PDB entry 7VU4 | X-ray diffraction, 1.70 A resolution | chain A

# Chain A
Protein: de novo design protein
Organism: synthetic construct
Amino-acid sequence (121 residues; row label = number of the first residue in the row):
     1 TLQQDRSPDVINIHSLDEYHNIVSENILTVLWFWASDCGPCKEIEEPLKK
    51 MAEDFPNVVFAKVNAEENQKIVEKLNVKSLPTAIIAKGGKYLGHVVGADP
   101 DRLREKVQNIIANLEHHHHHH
Unresolved in the structure: 118-121
Disulfide bonds: Cys-38/Cys-41

# Overview
Chain A is de novo design protein (synthetic construct); the structure, de novo design based on 1r26, was
determined by X-ray diffraction (same publication as 7VQL, 7VQV, 7VQW and 7VTY).
